Entry 6TQN (electron microscopy, 3.80 A resolution); this record covers chains B and R of the 14 polymer chains in the assembly.

== Chain B ==
Name: Transcription antitermination protein NusB
From: Escherichia coli
UniProt: A0A4P8C5Y7 (A0A4P8C5Y7_ECOLX); numbering as in UniProt (aligned over 1-139)
Amino-acid sequence (141 residues; each row starts with the number of its first residue; numbers below 1 keep their minus sign (Gly-1 is residue -1)):
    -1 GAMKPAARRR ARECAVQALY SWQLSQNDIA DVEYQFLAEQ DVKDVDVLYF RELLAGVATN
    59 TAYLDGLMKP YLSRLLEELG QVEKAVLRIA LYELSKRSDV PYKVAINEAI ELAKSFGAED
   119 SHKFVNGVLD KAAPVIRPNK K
Not modelled in the structure: -1 to 3, 138-139
Sequence notes: expression tag (-1 to 0)

== Chain R ==
Molecule: rrnGnut
Sequence (85 nucleotides; row label = number of the first residue in the row):
     1 GCCGCGCCGC UGAGAAAAAG CGAAGCGGCA CUGCUCUUUA ACAAUUUAUC AGACAAUCUG
    61 UGUGGGUGUA GACCUGGCGU GUGGC
Not modelled in the structure: 1-29, 53-55, 67-74
Metal / ion sites: Mg2+: C85 (shared with 3 residues of chain Y)

== Interface between chain B and chain R ==
Contacting residue pairs (37; chain B residue first):
  Ala4(B) with U32(R), hydrogen bond to the base
  Arg6(B) with G33(R), base contact
  Arg7(B) with U32(R), base contact; G33(R), hydrogen bond to the base
  Tyr69(B) with U38(R), hydrogen bond to the base
  Ser71(B) with U38(R), hydrogen bond to the base; U39(R), phosphate contact
  Arg72(B) with U39(R), salt bridge to the phosphate; A40(R), salt bridge to the phosphate
  Leu77(B) with U39(R), base contact
  Gly78(B) with U39(R), hydrogen bond to the base
  Glu81(B) with U39(R), base contact
  Tyr100(B) with U35(R), base contact
  Lys101(B) with C34(R), phosphate contact; U35(R), phosphate contact
  Val102(B) with G33(R), sugar contact; C34(R), hydrogen bond to the sugar
  Ile104(B) with U35(R), sugar contact
  Asn105(B) with U35(R), hydrogen bond to the phosphate; C36(R), hydrogen bond to the base
  Ile108(B) with C36(R), base contact
  Glu109(B) with C36(R), base contact
  Lys112(B) with C36(R), hydrogen bond to the base
  Ala116(B) with U39(R), base contact
  Glu117(B) with A41(R), phosphate contact
  Asp118(B) with U39(R), phosphate contact; A40(R), phosphate contact
  Ser119(B) with U39(R), base contact
  Lys121(B) with U38(R), sugar contact
  Phe122(B) with U38(R), phosphate contact; U39(R), sugar contact
  Asn124(B) with U35(R), base contact; C36(R), sugar contact; U37(R), hydrogen bond to the sugar
  Gly125(B) with U38(R), hydrogen bond to the base
  Val126(B) with U38(R), base contact
  Asp128(B) with U38(R), hydrogen bond to the base
Interface residues without a listed pair, chain B (29 interface residues in all): Ala5, Pro99

== Summary ==
29 residues of chain B face 10 of chain R across their interface, with 12 hydrogen bonds and 2 salt bridges.
Polar contacts include Ala4(B)-U32(R), Arg7(B)-G33(R) and Tyr69(B)-U38(R).
Chain B is Transcription antitermination protein NusB (Escherichia coli) and chain R is rrnGnut; the
structure, rrn anti-termination complex without S4, was determined by electron microscopy (same publication as
6TQO).
